1HDA - chains B and C of the 4 polymer chains in the assembly; structure by X-ray diffraction, 2.20 A resolution.

[Chain B]
Name: Hemoglobin (deoxy) (beta chain)
From: Bos taurus
Reference sequence: P02070 (HBB_BOVIN); residues 2-146 here correspond to UniProt positions 1-145 (UniProt number = residue number - 1)
Amino-acid sequence (145 residues; each row starts with the number of its first residue):
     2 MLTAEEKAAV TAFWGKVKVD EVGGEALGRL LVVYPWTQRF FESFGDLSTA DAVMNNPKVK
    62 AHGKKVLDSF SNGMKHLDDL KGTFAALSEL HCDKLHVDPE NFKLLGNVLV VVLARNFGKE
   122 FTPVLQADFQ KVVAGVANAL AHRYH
Bound ions: heme Fe near His92 (its only coordinating residue here)
Residues lining bound ligands: heme (HEM): Leu31, Thr38, Phe41, Phe42, Phe45, His63, Lys66, Val67, Ser70, Phe71, Phe85, Leu88, Leu91, His92, Leu96, Val98, Asn102, Phe103, Leu106, Leu141
UniProt features mapped onto this chain:
  - binding site (heme b): His63, His92
  - modified residue: Thr12 (Phosphothreonine), Ser44 (Phosphoserine), Lys59 (N6-acetyllysine), Lys82 (N6-acetyllysine), Cys93 (S-nitrosocysteine)

[Chain C]
Name: Hemoglobin (deoxy) (alpha chain)
From: Bos taurus
Reference sequence: P01966 (HBA_BOVIN); residue numbers follow UniProt; this construct covers 1-141
Amino-acid sequence (141 residues; numbered 1 to 141; the number before each row is that of its first residue):
     1 VLSAADKGNV KAAWGKVGGH AAEYGAEALE RMFLSFPTTK TYFPHFDLSH GSAQVKGHGA
    61 KVAAALTKAV EHLDDLPGAL SELSDLHAHK LRVDPVNFKL LSHSLLVTLA SHLPSDFTPA
   121 VHASLDKFLA NVSTVLTSKY R
Bound ions: heme Fe near His87 (its only coordinating residue here)
Residues lining bound ligands: heme (HEM): Met32, Thr39, Tyr42, Phe43, His45, Phe46, His58, Lys61, Val62, Ala65, Leu66, Leu83, Leu86, His87, Leu91, Val93, Asn97, Phe98, Leu101, Val132, Leu136

[Interface between chain B and chain C]
Contacting residue pairs - 28 pairs, chain B then chain C:
  Val34(B) with Arg141(C), hydrogen bond (backbone-side chain)
  Tyr35(B) with Arg141(C)
  Pro36(B) with Tyr140(C); Arg141(C)
  Trp37(B) with Arg92(C); Asp94(C), hydrogen bond; Pro95(C); Tyr140(C), hydrophobic; Arg141(C)
  Gln39(B) with Arg92(C)
  Arg40(B) with Tyr42(C); Leu91(C), hydrogen bond (side chain-backbone); Arg92(C), hydrogen bond (side chain-backbone)
  Glu43(B) with Arg92(C), salt bridge
  His97(B) with Thr41(C); Pro44(C)
  Val98(B) with Thr41(C)
  Asp99(B) with Thr41(C); Tyr42(C), hydrogen bond; Asp94(C); Asn97(C), hydrogen bond
  Pro100(B) with Thr38(C)
  Glu101(B) with Asp94(C); Val96(C)
  Leu105(B) with Asp94(C)
  Tyr145(B) with Thr41(C)
  His146(B) with Pro37(C); Lys40(C), hydrogen bond (backbone-side chain)

[In short]
15 residues of chain B and 14 residues of chain C are in contact, with 7 hydrogen bonds and 1 salt bridge.
Polar pairs include Glu43(B)-Arg92(C), Val34(B)-Arg141(C) and Trp37(B)-Asp94(C). Bound to chain B: heme. Bound
to chain C: heme.
Chain B is Hemoglobin (deoxy) (beta chain) and chain C is Hemoglobin (deoxy) (alpha chain), both from Bos
taurus; the structure, A novel allosteric mechanism in haemoglobin. structure of bovine deoxyhaemoglobin,
absence of specific chloride-binding sites and ..., was determined by X-ray diffraction.
